PDB entry 6R5X | X-ray diffraction, 1.70 A resolution | chains A and B

== Chain A (and B) ==
Protein: WD-40 repeat protein
Organism: Nostoc punctiforme
Notes: chain B of this document is another copy of the same molecule, construct and numbering; everything in this record applies to it too
Reference sequence: B2J0I0 (B2J0I0_NOSP7); residues 3-84 here correspond to UniProt positions 752-833 (UniProt number = residue number + 749)
Chain sequence (86 residues; numbered -1 to 84; the number before each row is that of its first residue; numbers below 1 keep their minus sign (Gly-1 is residue -1)):
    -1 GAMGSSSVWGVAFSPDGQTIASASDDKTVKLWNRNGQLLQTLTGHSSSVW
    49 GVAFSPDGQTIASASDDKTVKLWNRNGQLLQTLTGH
Unresolved in the structure: -1 to 5, 84 (chain B: -1 to 5, 83-84)
Sequence notes: expression tag (-1 to 2)

== Chain A / chain B interface ==
Contacting residue pairs (31):
  Trp7(A) - Val6(B)
  Trp7(A) - Trp7(B)  hydrogen bond (backbone-side chain)
  Trp7(A) - Gly8(B)
  Trp7(A) - Trp48(B)  hydrogen bond (side chain-backbone)
  Val9(A) - Trp7(B)
  Trp48(A) - Gly8(B)
  Trp48(A) - Ser20(B)
  Trp48(A) - Ala21(B)
  Gly49(A) - Val9(B)
  Val50(A) - Trp7(B)  hydrogen bond (backbone-side chain)
  Ala51(A) - Val9(B)
  Ala51(A) - Phe11(B)
  Phe52(A) - Phe11(B)
  Ser53(A) - Phe11(B)
  Pro54(A) - Ser12(B)
  Pro54(A) - Pro13(B)
  Pro54(A) - Gly15(B)
  Thr58(A) - Phe11(B)
  Ala60(A) - Phe11(B)  hydrophobic
  Lys66(A) - Asp23(B)  salt bridge
  Val68(A) - Ser20(B)
  Leu70(A) - Ile18(B)  hydrophobic
  Leu70(A) - Arg32(B)
  Gln79(A) - Arg32(B)
  Gln79(A) - Asn33(B)
  Leu81(A) - Trp30(B)
  Leu81(A) - Gly34(B)
  Thr82(A) - Trp30(B)  hydrogen bond (backbone-side chain)
  Gly83(A) - Lys28(B)  hydrogen bond (backbone-side chain)
  Gly83(A) - Trp30(B)
  Gly83(A) - Leu36(B)
Other interface residues (no listed pair), chain A (21 interface residues in all): Val6, Ile59, Ala62
Other interface residues (no listed pair), chain B (21 interface residues in all): Ala10, Asn31

== Overview ==
The chain A/chain B interface involves 21 residues from each chain; the contacts include 5 hydrogen bonds and
1 salt bridge. Among the polar pairs are Lys66(A)-Asp23(B), Trp7(A)-Trp7(B) and Trp7(A)-Trp48(B).
Chain A and chain B are both WD-40 repeat protein (Nostoc punctiforme); the structure, 8-bladed beta-propeller
formed by four 2-bladed fragments, was determined by X-ray diffraction together with 6R5Y, 6R5Z and 6R60 from
the same study.
